7L4L - chains B and C of the 4 polymer chains in the assembly; structure by X-ray diffraction, 2.65 A resolution.

Chain B:
Protein: 3-oxoacyl-[acyl-carrier-protein] synthase 2
From: Escherichia coli (strain K12)
Notes: EC 2.3.1.179
Reference sequence: P0AAI5 (FABF_ECOLI); residues 0-412 here correspond to UniProt positions 1-413 (UniProt number = residue number + 1)
Amino-acid sequence (413 residues; numbered 0 to 412; the number before each row is that of its first residue; numbering starts at 0):
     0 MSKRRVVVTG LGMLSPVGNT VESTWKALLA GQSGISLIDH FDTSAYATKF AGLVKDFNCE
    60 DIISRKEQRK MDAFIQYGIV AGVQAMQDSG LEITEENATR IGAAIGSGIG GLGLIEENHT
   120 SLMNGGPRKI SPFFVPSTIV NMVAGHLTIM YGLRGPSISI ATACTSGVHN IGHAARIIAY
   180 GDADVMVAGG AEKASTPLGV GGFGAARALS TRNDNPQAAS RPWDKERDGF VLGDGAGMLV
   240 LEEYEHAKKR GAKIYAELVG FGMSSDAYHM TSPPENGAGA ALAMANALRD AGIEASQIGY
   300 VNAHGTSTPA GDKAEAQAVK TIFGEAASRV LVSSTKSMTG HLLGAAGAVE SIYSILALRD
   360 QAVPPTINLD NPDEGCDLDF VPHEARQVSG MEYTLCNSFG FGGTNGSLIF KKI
Not modelled in the structure: 0-1
Curated features (UniProtKB/Swiss-Prot):
  - active site (For beta-ketoacyl synthase activity): Cys163, His303, His340
  - binding site (platencin): Thr270, Thr307 to Ala309, His340
  - binding site (platensimycin): Thr270, His303, Thr307 to Ala309, His340
Glycans and other covalent adducts: compound DYF linked to Cys163
Metal / ion sites: Na+: Asn301, Glu349, Asn396
Ligand contacts: DYF ([(3R)-2,2-dimethyl-4-[[3-[2-[[(E)-oct-2-enoyl]amino]ethylamino]-3-oxidanylidene-propyl]amino]-3-oxidanyl-4-oxidanylidene-butyl] dihydrogen phosphate): Gly107, Ile108, Ala162, Glu191, Phe202, Ala205, Arg206, Phe229, Thr270, Ser271, Pro272, His303, Thr305, Thr307, Gly310, His340, Leu342, Phe398, Gly399, Phe400
What the authors report for this chain:
  - binding site for DYF: Cys163, Thr270, Ser271, His303, Thr305, Thr307, His340
  - catalytic residues: Cys163, Phe400
  - catalytic residues: His340 (citing earlier work)
  - mutagenesis - H268A, T270A, G310M, G399A, F400A, F400I, F400V, G402A (10-fold), N404A: decreased catalytic activity on transacylation
  - mutagenesis - G310F (50-fold): decreased catalytic activity
  - mutagenesis - D265A, D265N, N404A: decreased catalytic activity on C6-AcpP
  - mutagenesis - D265A, D265N, G402A, N404A: decreased catalytic activity on C12-AcpP
  - mutagenesis - Y267A/P273A, G399A: unchanged catalytic activity
  - mutagenesis - Y267A, P272A, P273A: decreased expression
  - mutagenesis - F400I, F400V: decreased catalytic activity on malonyl-CoA

Chain C:
Protein: Acyl carrier protein
From: Escherichia coli (strain K12)
Reference sequence: P0A6A8 (ACP_ECOLI); residues 0-77 here correspond to UniProt positions 1-78 (UniProt number = residue number + 1)
Amino-acid sequence (78 residues; row label = number of the first residue in the row; numbering starts at 0):
     0 MSTIEERVKK IIGEQLGVKQ EEVTNNASFV EDLGADSLDT VELVMALEEE FDTEIPDEEA
    60 EKITTVQAAI DYINGHQA
Not modelled in the structure: 0, 76-77
Curated features (UniProtKB/Swiss-Prot):
  - modified residue: Ser36 (O-(pantetheine 4'-phosphoryl)serine)
Glycans and other covalent adducts: compound DYF linked to Ser36

Interface between chain B and chain C:
Pairs across the interface (7):
  Ala204(B) - Val40(C)
  Ala205(B) - Leu37(C)
  Arg206(B) - Val40(C)
  Arg206(B) - Asp56(C)  salt bridge
  His268(B) - Asp35(C)  salt bridge
  Met269(B) - Leu37(C)  hydrophobic
  Thr270(B) - Leu37(C)

Summary:
Chain B and chain C form an interface of 6 and 4 residues respectively, with 2 salt bridges. Polar contacts
include Arg206(B)-Asp56(C) and His268(B)-Asp35(C). The paper reports catalytic residues Cys163(B), Phe400(B)
and His340(B); H268A, T270A and G310M of chain B, among others, reduce catalytic activity on transacylation;
16 substitutions were tested in all.
Chain B is 3-oxoacyl-[acyl-carrier-protein] synthase 2 and chain C is Acyl carrier protein, both from
Escherichia coli (strain K12); the structure, Crosslinked Crystal Structure of Type II Fatty Acid Synthase
Ketosynthase, FabF, and C8-crypto Acyl Carrier Protein ..., was determined by X-ray diffraction, deposited
together with 7L4E.
